1UL3 - chains A and C of the 3 polymer chains in the assembly; structure by X-ray diffraction, 2.00 A resolution.

[Chain A (and C)]
Molecule: Nitrogen regulatory protein P-II
Source organism: Synechocystis sp
Notes: chain C of this document is another copy of the same molecule, construct and numbering; everything in this record applies to it too
UniProt: Q55247 (GLNB_SYNY3); numbering as in UniProt (aligned over 1-112)
Amino-acid sequence (112 residues; numbered 1 to 112; the number before each row is that of its first residue):
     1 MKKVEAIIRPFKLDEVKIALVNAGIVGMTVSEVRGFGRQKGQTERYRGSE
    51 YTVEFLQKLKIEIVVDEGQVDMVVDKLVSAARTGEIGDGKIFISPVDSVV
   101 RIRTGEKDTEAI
Unresolved in the structure: 37-53 (chain C: 37-54)
Metal / ion sites: Ca2+: Phe11, Asp14, Glu15 (shared with Phe11(C), Asp14(C), Glu15(C) of chain C)
UniProt features mapped onto this chain:
  - modified residue: Ser49 (Phosphoserine), Tyr51 (O-UMP-tyrosine)
Reported in the primary citation:
  - Ca2+ coordination: Phe11, Asp14, Glu15
  - conformationally variable residues (order/disorder transition): Gly37 to Val53

[How chain A and chain C interact]
Residue-residue contacts (52):
  Lys2(A) with Asp97(C)
  Glu5(A) with Lys3(C), salt bridge; Glu62(C)
  Ile7(A) with Ile102(C)
  Ile8(A) with Ile102(C), hydrophobic
  Val33(A) with Thr29(C); Val30(C); Ser31(C)
  Arg34(A) with Leu13(C); Met28(C); Thr29(C); Val30(C), hydrogen bond (backbone-backbone); Leu59(C)
  Gly35(A) with Met28(C)
  Phe36(A) with Lys17(C); Met28(C), hydrogen bond (backbone-backbone); Val30(C), hydrophobic
  Lys60(A) with Lys60(C); Glu62(C), salt bridge
  Val74(A) with Val100(C), hydrophobic
  Val78(A) with Val100(C), hydrophobic; Ile102(C); Gly105(C)
  Ala81(A) with Ile102(C)
  Arg82(A) with Ile102(C); Arg103(C); Thr104(C); Gly105(C)
  Gly84(A) with Arg103(C), hydrogen bond (backbone-side chain)
  Glu85(A) with Arg103(C)
  Ile86(A) with Arg103(C)
  Asp88(A) with Ile102(C); Arg103(C)
  Gly89(A) with Ile102(C), hydrogen bond (backbone-backbone)
  Lys90(A) with Val100(C); Arg101(C); Ile102(C)
  Ile91(A) with Ser98(C); Val99(C); Val100(C), hydrogen bond (backbone-backbone); Ile102(C), hydrophobic
  Phe92(A) with Val64(C), hydrophobic; Ser98(C); Val99(C), hydrophobic
  Ile93(A) with Val96(C); Asp97(C), hydrogen bond (backbone-backbone); Ser98(C), hydrogen bond (backbone-backbone)
  Ser94(A) with Pro95(C); Asp97(C)
  Pro95(A) with Pro95(C); Asp97(C); Ile112(C)
Other interface residues (no listed pair), chain A (26 interface residues in all): Glu32, Asp71
Other interface residues (no listed pair), chain C (26 interface residues in all): Val26, Gly27, Lys107

[Summary]
The chain A/chain C interface involves 26 residues from each chain; the contacts include 7 hydrogen bonds and
2 salt bridges. Polar contacts include Glu5(A)-Lys3(C), Lys60(A)-Glu62(C) and Gly84(A)-Arg103(C). The Ca2+
site is built by Phe11(A), Asp14(A) and Glu15(A). From the paper: Ca2+ coordination by Phe11(A), Asp14(A) and
Glu15(A); conformational variability at Gly37(A).
Chain A and chain C are both Nitrogen regulatory protein P-II (Synechocystis sp); the structure, Crystal
Structure of PII from Synechocystis sp. PCC 6803, was determined by X-ray diffraction together with 1QY7 from
the same study.
